PDB entry 3WIM | X-ray diffraction, 2.60 A resolution | chains A and B

# Chain A
Molecule: Gamma-aminobutyric acid receptor-associated protein
Organism: Homo sapiens
UniProtKB: O95166 (GBRAP_HUMAN); residue numbers follow UniProt; this construct covers 1-117
Sequence (117 residues; numbered 1 to 117; the number before each row is that of its first residue):
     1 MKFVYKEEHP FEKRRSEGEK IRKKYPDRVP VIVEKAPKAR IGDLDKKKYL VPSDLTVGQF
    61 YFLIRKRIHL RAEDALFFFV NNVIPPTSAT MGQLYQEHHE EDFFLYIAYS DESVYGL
UniProt features mapped onto this chain:
  - region: Met1 to Arg22 (Interaction with beta-tubulin), Ala36 to Ile68 (Interaction with GABRG2), Lys48 to Leu50 (Interaction with LIR (LC3 nteracting Region) motif of ATG3)
  - site: Glu17 (Interaction with LIR (LC3 nteracting Region) motif of ATG3), Arg28 (Interaction with LIR (LC3 nteracting Region) motif of ATG3), Gly116, Leu117 (Cleavage)
  - lipidation: Gly116 (Phosphatidylethanolamine amidated glycine)

# Chain B
Molecule: WD repeat and FYVE domain-containing protein 3
UniProtKB: Q8IZQ1 (WDFY3_HUMAN); residue numbers follow UniProt; this construct covers 3341-3354
Sequence (14 residues; each row starts with the number of its first residue):
  3341 DEKDGFIFVN YSEG
Not modelled in the structure: 3353-3354
UniProt features mapped onto this chain:
  - motif: Phe3346 to Val3349 (LC3-interacting region (LIR))

# How chain A and chain B interact
Contacting residue pairs - 34 pairs, chain A then chain B:
  Glu17(A) - Phe3346(B)
  Ile21(A) - Asp3344(B)
  Ile21(A) - Phe3346(B)  hydrophobic
  Lys24(A) - Asp3344(B)  salt bridge
  Tyr25(A) - Lys3343(B)
  Tyr25(A) - Asp3344(B)  hydrogen bond
  Tyr25(A) - Phe3348(B)  hydrophobic
  Arg28(A) - Phe3348(B)
  Arg28(A) - Val3349(B)  hydrogen bond (side chain-backbone)
  Arg28(A) - Asn3350(B)  hydrogen bond
  Pro30(A) - Phe3346(B)  hydrophobic
  Lys46(A) - Glu3342(B)  salt bridge
  Lys46(A) - Gly3345(B)
  Lys46(A) - Ile3347(B)
  Lys48(A) - Gly3345(B)
  Lys48(A) - Phe3346(B)
  Lys48(A) - Ile3347(B)  hydrogen bond (backbone-backbone)
  Tyr49(A) - Phe3346(B)
  Tyr49(A) - Ile3347(B)
  Tyr49(A) - Val3349(B)  hydrophobic
  Leu50(A) - Phe3346(B)  hydrophobic
  Leu50(A) - Ile3347(B)  hydrogen bond (backbone-backbone)
  Leu50(A) - Phe3348(B)  hydrophobic
  Leu50(A) - Val3349(B)  hydrogen bond (backbone-backbone)
  Val51(A) - Val3349(B)  hydrophobic
  Pro52(A) - Val3349(B)
  Pro52(A) - Tyr3351(B)
  Asp54(A) - Tyr3351(B)  hydrogen bond
  Leu55(A) - Tyr3351(B)  hydrophobic
  Leu63(A) - Asn3350(B)
  Leu63(A) - Tyr3351(B)
  Leu63(A) - Ser3352(B)
  Arg67(A) - Ile3347(B)
  Phe104(A) - Phe3346(B)  hydrophobic
Also at the interface, not in a pair above, chain A (18 interface residues in all): Lys66

# In short
18 residues of chain A face 11 of chain B across their interface, with 7 hydrogen bonds and 2 salt bridges.
Polar pairs include Lys24(A)-Asp3344(B), Lys46(A)-Glu3342(B) and Tyr25(A)-Asp3344(B).
Here chain A is Gamma-aminobutyric acid receptor-associated protein (Homo sapiens) and chain B is WD repeat
and FYVE domain-containing protein 3. Entry 3WIM (GABARAP-LIR peptide complex) was determined by X-ray
diffraction.
